6THN - chains 1 and 4 of the 5 polymer chains in the assembly; structure by electron microscopy, 2.60 A resolution.

# Chain 1
Name: Genome polyprotein
Source organism: Bovine enterovirus (strain VG-5-27)
Notes: EC 3.4.22.29, 3.6.1.15, 3.4.22.28, 2.7.7.48
UniProtKB: P12915 (POLG_BOVEV); residues 1-281 here correspond to UniProt positions 560-840 (UniProt number = residue number + 559)
Sequence (281 residues; each row starts with the number of its first residue):
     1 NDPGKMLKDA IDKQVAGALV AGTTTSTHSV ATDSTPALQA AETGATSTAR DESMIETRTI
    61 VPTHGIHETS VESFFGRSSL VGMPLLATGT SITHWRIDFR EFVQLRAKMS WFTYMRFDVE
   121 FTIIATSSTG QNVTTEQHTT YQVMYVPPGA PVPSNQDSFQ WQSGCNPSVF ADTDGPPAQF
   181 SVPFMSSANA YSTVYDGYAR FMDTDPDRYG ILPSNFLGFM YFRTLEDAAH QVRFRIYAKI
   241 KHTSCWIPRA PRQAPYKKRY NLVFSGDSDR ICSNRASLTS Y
Not modelled in the structure: 1-3
Differences from the reference sequence: conflict H94 (Asn653 in P12915), Y237 (Cys796 in P12915)
Swiss-Prot annotation at these positions:
  - region: N1 to G22 (Amphipathic alpha-helix)
  - site: Y281 (Cleavage)

# Chain 4
Name: Genome polyprotein
Source organism: Bovine enterovirus (strain VG-5-27)
Notes: EC 3.4.22.29, 3.6.1.15, 3.4.22.28, 2.7.7.48
UniProtKB: P12915 (POLG_BOVEV); the author numbering skips numbers that UniProt does not, so the offset changes along the chain: 2-4 = UniProt 18-20; 21-69 = UniProt 21-69
Sequence (52 residues; each row starts with the number of its first residue; note: 16 numbers in that range are skipped by the numbering (no residue carries them; nothing is unmodelled there)):
     2 GAQ
    21 GGSTINYNNI NYYSHAASAA QNKQDFTQDP SKFTQPIADV IKETAVPLK
Differences from the reference sequence: conflict G2 (Tyr18 in P12915), Q4 (Thr20 in P12915)
Swiss-Prot annotation at these positions:
  - site: K69 (Cleavage)

# How chain 1 and chain 4 interact
Contacting residue pairs - 73 pairs, chain 1 then chain 4:
  A10(1) - N29(4)
  A10(1) - I30(4)
  A10(1) - N31(4)  hydrogen bond (backbone-backbone)
  I11(1) - N28(4)
  I11(1) - N29(4)
  I11(1) - I30(4)  hydrophobic
  D12(1) - Y27(4)
  D12(1) - N28(4)
  D12(1) - N29(4)  hydrogen bond (backbone-backbone)
  K13(1) - Y27(4)
  K13(1) - N28(4)
  Q14(1) - Y27(4)  hydrogen bond (backbone-backbone)
  Q14(1) - N29(4)
  Q14(1) - Q41(4)  hydrogen bond (side chain-backbone)
  Q14(1) - N42(4)
  Q14(1) - K43(4)
  Q14(1) - Q44(4)
  V15(1) - T24(4)
  V15(1) - I25(4)
  V15(1) - N26(4)
  V15(1) - K43(4)
  V15(1) - Q44(4)  hydrogen bond (backbone-side chain)
  V15(1) - D45(4)  hydrogen bond (backbone-backbone)
  A16(1) - S23(4)
  A16(1) - T24(4)
  A16(1) - I25(4)  hydrogen bond (backbone-backbone)
  A16(1) - K43(4)
  A16(1) - D45(4)
  G17(1) - S23(4)
  G17(1) - D45(4)  hydrogen bond (backbone-side chain)
  A18(1) - D45(4)  hydrogen bond (backbone-side chain)
  S34(1) - T64(4)
  T35(1) - T64(4)  hydrogen bond (backbone-backbone)
  T35(1) - A65(4)
  T35(1) - V66(4)
  P36(1) - E63(4)
  L38(1) - P67(4)
  Q39(1) - P67(4)
  A40(1) - P67(4)  hydrophobic
  A40(1) - L68(4)  hydrophobic
  T43(1) - I57(4)
  A45(1) - T54(4)
  A45(1) - Q55(4)
  T46(1) - T54(4)  hydrogen bond (backbone-backbone)
  T46(1) - Q55(4)  hydrogen bond (backbone-side chain)
  T48(1) - Q55(4)
  T48(1) - I61(4)
  T48(1) - E63(4)
  A49(1) - E63(4)
  R50(1) - E63(4)  salt bridge
  S53(1) - E63(4)  hydrogen bond
  T63(1) - S23(4)  hydrogen bond (backbone-side chain)
  G65(1) - S23(4)
  I66(1) - Q48(4)
  H67(1) - K43(4)
  H67(1) - Q44(4)
  H67(1) - D45(4)  salt bridge
  E72(1) - Q41(4)
  E72(1) - N42(4)  hydrogen bond (side chain-backbone)
  G76(1) - Q41(4)  hydrogen bond (backbone-side chain)
  D118(1) - A37(4)
  S181(1) - A37(4)
  P183(1) - H35(4)
  P183(1) - A37(4)  hydrophobic
  K239(1) - Q41(4)
  K241(1) - A37(4)  hydrogen bond (side chain-backbone)
  K241(1) - S38(4)  hydrogen bond (side chain-backbone)
  K241(1) - A39(4)  hydrogen bond (side chain-backbone)
  H242(1) - A36(4)
  H242(1) - A37(4)
  H242(1) - A39(4)  hydrogen bond (side chain-backbone)
  H242(1) - A40(4)  hydrogen bond (side chain-backbone)
  P248(1) - F53(4)
Interface residues without a listed pair, chain 1 (41 interface residues in all): L19, D33, G44, S47, S70, V182
Interface residues without a listed pair, chain 4 (33 interface residues in all): P56

# Summary
41 residues of chain 1 and 33 residues of chain 4 are in contact, with 21 hydrogen bonds and 2 salt bridges.
Among the polar pairs are R50(1)-E63(4), H67(1)-D45(4) and Q14(1)-Q41(4).
Chain 1 is Genome polyprotein and chain 4 is Genome polyprotein, both from Bovine enterovirus (strain
VG-5-27); the structure, Multiple Genomic RNA-Coat Protein Contacts Play Vital Roles in the Assembly of
Infectious Enterovirus-E symmetry expansion+2fold ..., was determined by electron microscopy, deposited
together with 6THD.
